PDB entry 5DRK | X-ray diffraction, 2.38 A resolution | chains A and C of the 3 polymer chains in the assembly

[Chain A (and C)]
Name: Nitrogen regulatory protein P-II
From: Thiomonas intermedia (strain K12)
Notes: chain C of this document is another copy of the same molecule, construct and numbering; everything in this record applies to it too
UniProt: D5X329 (D5X329_THIK1); numbering as in UniProt (aligned over 1-108)
Amino-acid sequence (108 residues; each row starts with the number of its first residue):
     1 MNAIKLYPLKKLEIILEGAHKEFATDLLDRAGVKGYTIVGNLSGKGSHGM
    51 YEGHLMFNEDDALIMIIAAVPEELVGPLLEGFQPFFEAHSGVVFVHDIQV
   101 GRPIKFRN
Disordered / not traced: 1-3, 53-61, 102-108 (chain C: 1-4, 47-55, 58-61, 107-108)
Small-molecule neighbours:
  - adenosine monophosphate (AMP): Ile15, Ser43, Gly44, Lys45, Gly46, Ser47, His48, Tyr51, Leu63, Ser90, Gly91, Val92, Phe94
  - bicarbonate ion (BCT): Gly91, Val92, Val93
What the authors report for this chain:
  - binding site for the ligand ADP: Lys105

[Chain A / chain C interface]
Contacting residue pairs (27; chain A residue first):
  Leu6(A) with Leu79(C), hydrophobic
  Lys11(A) with Glu13(C), salt bridge; Phe94(C); His96(C)
  Lys34(A) with Gly46(C)
  Gly35(A) with Gly46(C); Phe57(C)
  Tyr36(A) with Gly44(C); Lys45(C), hydrogen bond (backbone-backbone); Gly46(C); Phe57(C), hydrophobic
  Thr37(A) with Ile15(C); Ser43(C); Phe57(C)
  Ile38(A) with Leu42(C); Ser43(C), hydrogen bond (backbone-backbone)
  Val39(A) with Val39(C), hydrophobic; Leu42(C), hydrophobic
  Ile67(A) with Met65(C), hydrophobic
  Ala69(A) with Phe94(C), hydrophobic
  Ile98(A) with Phe94(C), hydrophobic; Val95(C); His96(C)
  Gln99(A) with Val93(C); Val95(C), hydrogen bond (backbone-backbone)
  Val100(A) with Val93(C); Phe94(C), hydrophobic
Interface residues without a listed pair, chain A (17 interface residues in all): Ile4, Glu13, His96, Asp97
Interface residues without a listed pair, chain C (16 interface residues in all): Gln83

[Overview]
17 residues of chain A face 16 of chain C across their interface; the contacts include 3 hydrogen bonds and 1
salt bridge. Polar pairs include Lys11(A)-Glu13(C), Tyr36(A)-Lys45(C) and Ile38(A)-Ser43(C). Ligands of chain
A: adenosine monophosphate and bicarbonate ion. The paper reports a binding site for the ligand ADP at
Lys105(A).
Chain A and chain C are both Nitrogen regulatory protein P-II (Thiomonas intermedia (strain K12)); the
structure, 2.3 Angstrom Structure of CPII, a nitrogen regulatory PII-like protein from Thiomonas intermedia
K12, bound to ..., was determined by X-ray diffraction (same publication as 5D4L, 5D4N, 5D4O, 5D4P and 5DS7).
